Entry 6SZD (X-ray diffraction, 1.50 A resolution); this record covers chains SSS and LLL of the 4 polymer chains in the assembly.

Chain SSS:
Protein: Hydrogenase-2 small chain
From: Escherichia coli (strain K12)
Notes: EC 1.12.99.6
UniProt: P69741 (MBHT_ECOLI); residues -1 to 290 here correspond to UniProt positions 39-330 (UniProt number = residue number + 40)
Chain sequence (298 residues; numbered -1 to 296; the number before each row is that of its first residue; numbers below 1 keep their minus sign (Met-1 is residue -1)):
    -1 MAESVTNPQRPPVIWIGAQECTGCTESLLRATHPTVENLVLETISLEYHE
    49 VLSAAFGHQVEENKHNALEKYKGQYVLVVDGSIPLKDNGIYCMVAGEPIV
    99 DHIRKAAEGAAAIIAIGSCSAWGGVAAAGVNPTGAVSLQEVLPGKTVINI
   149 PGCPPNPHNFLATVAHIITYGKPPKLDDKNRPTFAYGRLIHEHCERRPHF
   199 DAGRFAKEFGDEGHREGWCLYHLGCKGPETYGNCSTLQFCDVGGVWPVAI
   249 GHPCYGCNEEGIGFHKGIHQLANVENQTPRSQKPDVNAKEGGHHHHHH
Disordered / not traced: -1 to 5, 274-296
Construct notes: expression tag (291-296)
Curated features (UniProtKB/Swiss-Prot):
  - binding site ([4Fe-4S] cluster): Cys19, Cys22, Cys117, Cys151, His189, Cys192, Cys217, Cys223
  - binding site ([3Fe-4S] cluster): Cys232, Cys252, Cys255
Bound ions: 4Fe-4S cluster Fe site 1: Cys19, Cys22, Cys117, Cys151; 4Fe-4S cluster Fe site 2: His189, Cys192, Cys217, Cys223; 3Fe-4S cluster Fe: Cys232, Cys252, Cys255
Small-molecule neighbours:
  - 3Fe-4S cluster (F3S): Ile188, Thr228, Cys232, Phe237, Trp244, Pro245, Cys252, Tyr253, Gly254, Cys255, Asn256
  - 4Fe-4S cluster (SF4), molecule 1: Glu18, Cys19, Gly21, Cys22, Gly79, Gly115, Ser116, Cys117, Val123, Gly150, Cys151, Pro152
  - 4Fe-4S cluster (SF4), molecule 2: Ile188, His189, Cys192, Arg194, Arg195, Phe198, Cys217, Leu218, Tyr219, Cys223, Gly225, Pro226, Val246

Chain LLL:
Protein: Hydrogenase-2 large chain
From: Escherichia coli 908519
UniProt: V0V766 (V0V766_ECOLX); residue numbers follow UniProt; this construct covers 1-567
Chain sequence (567 residues; numbered 1 to 567; the number before each row is that of its first residue):
     1 MSQRITIDPVTRIEGHLRIDCEIENGVVSKAWASGTMWRGMEEIVKNRDP
    51 RDAWMIVQRICGVCTTTHALSSVRAAESALNIDVPVNAQYIRNIILAAHT
   101 THDHIVHFYQLSALDWVDITSALQADPTKASEMLKGVSTWHLNSPEEFTK
   151 VQNKIKDLVASGQLGIFANGYWGHPAMKLPPEVNLIAVAHYLQALECQRD
   201 ANRVVALLGGKTPHIQNLAVGGVANPINLDGLGVLNLERLMYIKSFIDKL
   251 SDFVEQVYKVDTAVIAAFYPEWLTRGKGAVNYLSVPEFPTDSKNGSFLFP
   301 GGYIENADLSSYRPITSHSDEYLIKGIQESAKHSWYKDEAPQAPWEGTTI
   351 PAYDGWSDDGKYSWVKSPTFYGKTVEVGPLANMLVKLAAGRESTQNKLNE
   401 IVAIYQKLTGNTLEVAQLHSTLGRIIGRTVHCCELQDILQNQYSALITNI
   451 GKGDHTTFVKPNIPATGEFKGVGFLEAPKGMLSHWMVIKDGIISNYQAVV
   501 PSTWNSGPRNFNDDVGPYEQSLVGTPVADPNKPLEVVRTIHSFDPCMACA
   551 VHVVDADGNEVVSVKVL
Disordered / not traced: 1, 553-567
Construct notes: engineered mutation Lys479 (Arg in V0V766)
Bound ions: Mg2+: Glu42, Ala498, His552; Ni2+: Cys61, Cys64, Cys546, Cys549; carbonmonoxide-(dicyano) iron Fe: Cys64, Cys549 (together with Ni2+)
Small-molecule neighbours: carbonmonoxide-(dicyano) iron (FCO): Cys64, Thr67, His68, Ala477, Pro478, Lys479, Leu482, Val500, Pro501, Ser502, Cys546, Cys549

How chain SSS and chain LLL interact:
Residue-residue contacts (179; chain SSS residue first):
  Gln7(SSS) - Ser161(LLL)  hydrogen bond (side chain-backbone)
  Gln7(SSS) - Gln163(LLL)
  Arg8(SSS) - Leu158(LLL)
  Arg8(SSS) - Ser161(LLL)  hydrogen bond
  Arg8(SSS) - Gln163(LLL)  hydrogen bond (backbone-side chain)
  Gly15(SSS) - His16(LLL)  hydrogen bond (backbone-side chain)
  Ala16(SSS) - His16(LLL)  hydrogen bond (backbone-side chain)
  Ala16(SSS) - Met37(LLL)
  Gln17(SSS) - Met37(LLL)
  Gln17(SSS) - Trp38(LLL)  hydrogen bond (side chain-backbone)
  Gln17(SSS) - Arg39(LLL)
  Glu18(SSS) - Glu14(LLL)
  Glu18(SSS) - His16(LLL)  salt bridge
  Glu18(SSS) - Met37(LLL)
  Cys19(SSS) - Glu14(LLL)
  Cys19(SSS) - Arg39(LLL)
  Cys19(SSS) - Arg59(LLL)
  Cys19(SSS) - Ile60(LLL)
  Cys19(SSS) - Cys61(LLL)
  Cys19(SSS) - Gly62(LLL)  hydrogen bond (backbone-backbone)
  Cys19(SSS) - Val63(LLL)
  Cys19(SSS) - His214(LLL)  hydrogen bond
  Thr20(SSS) - Glu14(LLL)  hydrogen bond
  Thr20(SSS) - Val63(LLL)
  Gly21(SSS) - Gly62(LLL)
  Gly21(SSS) - Pro213(LLL)
  Glu24(SSS) - Gly62(LLL)
  Glu24(SSS) - Val63(LLL)
  Glu24(SSS) - His102(LLL)  salt bridge
  Glu24(SSS) - Pro213(LLL)
  Ser25(SSS) - Pro213(LLL)
  Leu27(SSS) - Val106(LLL)  hydrophobic
  Leu27(SSS) - Gln198(LLL)  hydrogen bond (backbone-side chain)
  Leu27(SSS) - Arg199(LLL)
  Arg28(SSS) - His102(LLL)
  Arg28(SSS) - Asn202(LLL)
  Arg28(SSS) - Thr212(LLL)  hydrogen bond
  Arg28(SSS) - Pro213(LLL)
  Ala29(SSS) - Arg199(LLL)
  Thr30(SSS) - Arg203(LLL)
  Thr33(SSS) - Arg199(LLL)
  Val34(SSS) - Leu195(LLL)  hydrophobic
  Glu35(SSS) - Leu192(LLL)
  Glu35(SSS) - Leu195(LLL)
  Glu35(SSS) - Arg199(LLL)  salt bridge
  Leu39(SSS) - Leu158(LLL)  hydrophobic
  Ser43(SSS) - Gln163(LLL)
  Leu44(SSS) - Gly165(LLL)
  Leu44(SSS) - Ile166(LLL)  hydrogen bond (backbone-backbone)
  Glu48(SSS) - Pro9(LLL)
  Glu48(SSS) - Thr11(LLL)
  Glu48(SSS) - Arg12(LLL)  hydrogen bond (backbone-backbone)
  Val49(SSS) - Arg12(LLL)
  Val49(SSS) - Leu111(LLL)
  Leu50(SSS) - Arg12(LLL)
  Leu50(SSS) - Ile166(LLL)  hydrophobic
  Ser51(SSS) - Thr11(LLL)  hydrogen bond (backbone-side chain)
  Ser51(SSS) - Arg12(LLL)  hydrogen bond (backbone-side chain)
  Ser51(SSS) - Ile166(LLL)
  Ala52(SSS) - Arg12(LLL)  hydrogen bond (backbone-side chain)
  Ala52(SSS) - Leu114(LLL)  hydrophobic
  Ala52(SSS) - Ile166(LLL)  hydrogen bond (backbone-backbone)
  Ala52(SSS) - Tyr171(LLL)
  Ala53(SSS) - Thr11(LLL)  hydrogen bond (backbone-side chain)
  Ala53(SSS) - Ala168(LLL)
  Ala53(SSS) - Asn169(LLL)
  Ala53(SSS) - Tyr171(LLL)
  Phe54(SSS) - Ile7(LLL)  hydrophobic
  Phe54(SSS) - Pro9(LLL)
  Phe54(SSS) - Thr11(LLL)
  Phe54(SSS) - Tyr171(LLL)  hydrogen bond (backbone-side chain)
  Phe54(SSS) - Pro533(LLL)
  Phe54(SSS) - Leu534(LLL)
  Phe54(SSS) - Val537(LLL)  hydrophobic
  Gly55(SSS) - Asp8(LLL)
  Gly55(SSS) - Pro9(LLL)  hydrogen bond (backbone-backbone)
  His56(SSS) - Thr6(LLL)  hydrogen bond (side chain-backbone)
  Gln57(SSS) - Asn169(LLL)  hydrogen bond (backbone-side chain)
  Gln57(SSS) - Tyr171(LLL)  hydrogen bond
  Gln57(SSS) - Asn531(LLL)  hydrogen bond (side chain-backbone)
  Gln57(SSS) - Lys532(LLL)
  Val58(SSS) - Pro9(LLL)  hydrophobic
  Val58(SSS) - Thr11(LLL)
  Glu59(SSS) - Pro9(LLL)
  Glu60(SSS) - Asn169(LLL)  hydrogen bond
  Asn61(SSS) - Ala168(LLL)  hydrogen bond (side chain-backbone)
  Asn61(SSS) - Asn169(LLL)  hydrogen bond
  Tyr69(SSS) - Gln163(LLL)  hydrogen bond
  Ile88(SSS) - Tyr353(LLL)  hydrophobic
  Tyr89(SSS) - Thr36(LLL)
  Tyr89(SSS) - Met37(LLL)
  Tyr89(SSS) - Trp38(LLL)  hydrogen bond (backbone-backbone)
  Tyr89(SSS) - Trp364(LLL)  hydrophobic
  Cys90(SSS) - His16(LLL)
  Cys90(SSS) - Thr36(LLL)
  Cys90(SSS) - Met37(LLL)  hydrophobic
  Met91(SSS) - Thr36(LLL)  hydrogen bond (backbone-side chain)
  Val92(SSS) - Asp8(LLL)
  Val92(SSS) - His16(LLL)
  Ala93(SSS) - Asp8(LLL)  hydrogen bond (backbone-side chain)
  Gly94(SSS) - Asp8(LLL)
  Val123(SSS) - Ile44(LLL)
  Val123(SSS) - Ile56(LLL)  hydrophobic
  Val123(SSS) - Arg59(LLL)
  Ala124(SSS) - Ile44(LLL)
  Ala126(SSS) - Ile44(LLL)
  Ala126(SSS) - Arg48(LLL)
  Gly127(SSS) - Arg48(LLL)
  Val128(SSS) - Glu43(LLL)
  Pro130(SSS) - Trp38(LLL)  hydrophobic
  Pro130(SSS) - Arg39(LLL)
  Pro130(SSS) - Gly40(LLL)
  Pro130(SSS) - Ile44(LLL)
  Thr131(SSS) - Trp38(LLL)
  Thr131(SSS) - Arg39(LLL)
  Cys151(SSS) - Arg59(LLL)  hydrogen bond (backbone-side chain)
  Cys151(SSS) - Lys211(LLL)
  Cys151(SSS) - His214(LLL)
  Pro152(SSS) - Pro213(LLL)
  Pro152(SSS) - His214(LLL)
  Arg194(SSS) - Gly233(LLL)  hydrogen bond (side chain-backbone)
  Glu206(SSS) - Lys460(LLL)  salt bridge
  Phe207(SSS) - Ala219(LLL)  hydrophobic
  Phe207(SSS) - Val223(LLL)
  Phe207(SSS) - Ala224(LLL)  hydrophobic
  Phe207(SSS) - Phe458(LLL)
  Gly208(SSS) - Thr457(LLL)
  His212(SSS) - Ala224(LLL)  hydrogen bond (side chain-backbone)
  His212(SSS) - Pro226(LLL)
  His212(SSS) - Val234(LLL)
  Arg213(SSS) - Pro226(LLL)
  Arg213(SSS) - Ile227(LLL)  hydrogen bond (side chain-backbone)
  Arg213(SSS) - Asn228(LLL)  hydrogen bond (backbone-side chain)
  Arg213(SSS) - Val234(LLL)
  Arg213(SSS) - His455(LLL)  hydrogen bond
  Glu214(SSS) - Asn228(LLL)  hydrogen bond
  Glu214(SSS) - Leu232(LLL)
  Gly215(SSS) - Val234(LLL)
  Phe237(SSS) - Lys211(LLL)
  Cys238(SSS) - Ala206(LLL)  hydrophobic
  Cys238(SSS) - Thr212(LLL)
  Val240(SSS) - Arg203(LLL)
  Val240(SSS) - Tyr242(LLL)  hydrogen bond (backbone-side chain)
  Gly241(SSS) - Arg239(LLL)  hydrogen bond (backbone-side chain)
  Val243(SSS) - Ala206(LLL)
  Val243(SSS) - Leu207(LLL)  hydrophobic
  Val243(SSS) - Gly210(LLL)
  Val243(SSS) - Lys211(LLL)
  Trp244(SSS) - Gly210(LLL)  hydrogen bond (backbone-backbone)
  Pro245(SSS) - Gly210(LLL)
  Pro245(SSS) - Lys211(LLL)
  Pro245(SSS) - Gln216(LLL)
  Ala247(SSS) - Gly233(LLL)
  Ile248(SSS) - Leu207(LLL)
  Ile248(SSS) - Leu208(LLL)
  Ile248(SSS) - Gly210(LLL)
  Ile248(SSS) - Asn217(LLL)
  Ile248(SSS) - Ala224(LLL)
  Ile248(SSS) - Asn225(LLL)
  Ile248(SSS) - Pro226(LLL)
  Gly249(SSS) - Ala224(LLL)
  His250(SSS) - Trp54(LLL)
  His250(SSS) - Gln216(LLL)
  His250(SSS) - Leu218(LLL)
  His250(SSS) - Ala224(LLL)
  Pro251(SSS) - Gln216(LLL)  hydrogen bond (backbone-side chain)
  Cys252(SSS) - Gln216(LLL)
  Tyr253(SSS) - Met55(LLL)  hydrophobic
  Tyr253(SSS) - Ile56(LLL)
  Tyr253(SSS) - Gln216(LLL)
  Phe262(SSS) - Arg48(LLL)  hydrogen bond (backbone-side chain)
  Phe262(SSS) - Met55(LLL)
  Phe262(SSS) - Arg59(LLL)
  Gly265(SSS) - Asp52(LLL)
  Ile266(SSS) - Arg51(LLL)
  Ile266(SSS) - Asp52(LLL)  hydrogen bond (backbone-side chain)
  Ile266(SSS) - Trp54(LLL)
  Ile266(SSS) - Met55(LLL)  hydrophobic
  His267(SSS) - Arg51(LLL)
Interface residues without a listed pair, chain SSS (86 interface residues in all): Pro6, Val38, Glu45, Tyr46, His47, Lys68, Gly242, His263
Interface residues without a listed pair, chain LLL (93 interface residues in all): Ile13, Gly15, Met41, Thr65, Gln110, Gly162, Phe167, Gly170, Trp172, Glu196, Gly209, Gly231, Phe246, Pro351, Ala548

In short:
The interface between chain SSS and chain LLL involves 86 residues on one side and 93 on the other, with 44
hydrogen bonds and 4 salt bridges. Polar pairs include Glu18(SSS)-His16(LLL), Glu24(SSS)-His102(LLL) and
Glu35(SSS)-Arg199(LLL). Bound to chain SSS: 4Fe-4S cluster and 3Fe-4S cluster.
Here chain SSS is Hydrogenase-2 small chain (Escherichia coli (strain K12)) and chain LLL is Hydrogenase-2
large chain (Escherichia coli 908519). Entry 6SZD (Hydrogenase-2 variant R479K - hydrogen reduced form) was
determined by X-ray diffraction.
